1SFL - chains A and B; structure by X-ray diffraction, 1.90 A resolution.

== Chain A (and B) ==
Name: 3-dehydroquinate dehydratase
Organism: Staphylococcus aureus subsp. aureus
Notes: EC 4.2.1.10; chain B of this document is another copy of the same molecule, construct and numbering; everything in this record applies to it too
Reference sequence: Q8NXI0 (AROD_STAAW); numbering as in UniProt (aligned over 1-238)
Amino-acid sequence (238 residues; row label = number of the first residue in the row):
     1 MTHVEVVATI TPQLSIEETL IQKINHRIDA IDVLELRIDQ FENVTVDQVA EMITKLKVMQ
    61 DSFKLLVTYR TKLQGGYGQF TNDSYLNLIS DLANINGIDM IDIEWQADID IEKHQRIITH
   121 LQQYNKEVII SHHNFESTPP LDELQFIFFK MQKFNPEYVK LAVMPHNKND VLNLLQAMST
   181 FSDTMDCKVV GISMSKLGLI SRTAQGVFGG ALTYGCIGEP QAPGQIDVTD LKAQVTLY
Not modelled in the structure: 1-2, 15-17, 58-60 (chain B: 1-2, 58-60)
Sequence notes: conflict S15 (Tyr in Q8NXI0)
Swiss-Prot annotation at these positions:
  - active site: H133 (Proton donor/acceptor), K160 (Schiff-base intermediate with substrate)
  - binding site (3-dehydroquinate): E35 to R37, R70, R202, Q225

== Chain A / chain B interface ==
Residue-residue contacts (38):
  K168(A) with S179(B), hydrogen bond (side chain-backbone); S182(B), hydrogen bond; D183(B), salt bridge; V207(B); F208(B)
  N169(A) with Q176(B), hydrogen bond
  L172(A) with L175(B), hydrophobic; Q176(B); F208(B), hydrophobic
  L175(A) with L172(B), hydrophobic
  Q176(A) with N169(B), hydrogen bond; L172(B)
  S179(A) with K168(B), hydrogen bond
  S182(A) with K168(B), hydrogen bond
  D183(A) with K168(B), salt bridge
  K196(A) with L237(B); Y238(B)
  L197(A) with V207(B)
  L199(A) with L237(B); Y238(B), hydrophobic
  I200(A) with I200(B), hydrophobic; A204(B), hydrophobic; F208(B), hydrophobic; Y238(B)
  T203(A) with Y238(B), hydrogen bond
  V207(A) with K168(B)
  F208(A) with K168(B); L172(B), hydrophobic
  Q234(A) with Q234(B), hydrogen bond; L237(B)
  L237(A) with K196(B); L199(B); Q234(B)
  Y238(A) with K196(B); L199(B), hydrophobic; I200(B); T203(B), hydrogen bond; Y238(B)
Interface residues without a listed pair, chain A (21 interface residues in all): V171, A204, G209
Interface residues without a listed pair, chain B (22 interface residues in all): V171, L197, G209, T236

== Summary ==
21 residues of chain A and 22 residues of chain B are in contact; the contacts include 9 hydrogen bonds and 2
salt bridges. Polar pairs include K168(A)-D183(B), K168(A)-S179(B) and K168(A)-S182(B).
Chain A and chain B are both 3-dehydroquinate dehydratase (Staphylococcus aureus subsp. aureus); the
structure, 1.9A Crystal structure of Staphylococcus aureus type I 3-dehydroquinase, apo form, was determined
by X-ray diffraction together with 1SFJ from the same study.
